PDB entry 3MTU | X-ray diffraction, 2.10 A resolution | chains B and E of the 6 polymer chains in the assembly

== Chain B ==
Name: Tropomyosin alpha-1 chain, Microtubule-associated protein RP/EB family member 1
From: Gallus gallus
Notes: fragment: Fusion protein of residues 1-29 of chicken smooth muscle tropomyosin and residues 215-257 of human EB1 protein
Reference sequence: chimeric construct of P04268, Q15691: residues 2-29 from P04268 (TPM1_CHICK), isoform P04268-7 positions 2-29 (same numbers); residues 216-257 from Q15691 positions 216-257 (same numbers)
Sequence (75 residues; numbered -2 to 257; 185 numbers in that range are skipped by the numbering (no residue carries them; nothing is unmodelled there); the number before each row is that of its first residue; numbers below 1 keep their minus sign (Gly-2 is residue -2)):
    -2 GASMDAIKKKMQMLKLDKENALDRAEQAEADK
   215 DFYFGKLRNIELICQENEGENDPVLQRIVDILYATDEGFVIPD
Unresolved in the structure: 251-257
Modified residues: Mse1 (selenomethionine); Mse8 (selenomethionine; parent Met); Mse10 (selenomethionine; parent Met)
Construct notes: expression tag (-2 to 0); linker (215)
UniProt features mapped onto this chain:
  - region: Lys220 to Ile242 (APC-binding), Glu232 to Ile255 (Interaction with SKA1)
  - modified residue: Lys220 (N6-acetyllysine)

== Chain E ==
Name: Capsid assembly scaffolding protein, Tropomyosin alpha-1 chain
From: Bacillus phage phi29
Notes: fragment: Fusion protein of residues 2-45 of phage phi29 Gp7 protein and residues 256-284 of chicken smooth muscle tropomyosin
Reference sequence: chimeric construct of P13848, P04268: residues 2-256 from P13848 (SCAF_BPPH2) positions 2-46 (offset varies); residues 257-283 from P04268 positions 257-283 (same numbers)
Sequence (77 residues; numbered -2 to 284; 210 numbers in that range are skipped by the numbering (no residue carries them; nothing is unmodelled there); the number before each row is that of its first residue; numbers below 1 keep their minus sign (Gly-2 is residue -2)):
    -2 GGSGPLKPEEHEDILNKLLDPELAQSERTEALQQLRVNYGSFVSEYND
   256 LEEKVAHAKEENLNMHQMLDQTLLELNNM
Unresolved in the structure: -2 to 4, 19-21
Modified residues: Mse270 (selenomethionine; parent Met); Mse273 (selenomethionine; parent Met); Mse284 (selenomethionine)
Construct notes: expression tag (-2 to 1, 284)

== How chain B and chain E interact ==
Pairs across the interface - 12 pairs, chain B then chain E:
  Gly-2(B) with Mse273(E)
  Mse1(B) with Mse273(E), hydrophobic; Leu274(E); Thr277(E)
  Asp2(B) with Mse273(E)
  Lys5(B) with Thr277(E), hydrogen bond; Glu280(E), salt bridge
  Mse8(B) with Thr277(E); Leu281(E), hydrophobic; Mse284(E), hydrophobic
  Lys12(B) with Mse284(E), hydrogen bond (side chain-backbone)
  Lys15(B) with Mse284(E), hydrogen bond (side chain-backbone)
Other interface residues (no listed pair), chain E (7 interface residues in all): Asn283
Interface features reported in the paper:
  - pairs named by the authors: Lys12(B)-Mse284(E), Lys15(B)-Mse284(E)

== Overview ==
Chain B and chain E each contribute 7 residues to their interface; the contacts include 3 hydrogen bonds and 1
salt bridge. Among the polar pairs are Lys5(B)-Glu280(E), Lys5(B)-Thr277(E) and Lys12(B)-Mse284(E). The
authors report contacts between Lys12(B) and Mse284(E) and Lys15(B) and Mse284(E).
Here chain B is Tropomyosin alpha-1 chain, Microtubule-associated protein RP/EB family member 1 (Gallus
gallus) and chain E is Capsid assembly scaffolding protein, Tropomyosin alpha-1 chain (Bacillus phage phi29).
Entry 3MTU (Structure of the Tropomyosin Overlap Complex from Chicken Smooth Muscle) was determined by X-ray
diffraction (same publication as 3MUD).
